9JO2 - chains E and I of the 11 polymer chains in the assembly; structure by electron microscopy, 3.00 A resolution.

== Chain E ==
Protein: Histone H3
Source organism: Xenopus laevis
UniProtKB: A0A310TTQ1 (A0A310TTQ1_XENLA); residues 1-135 here correspond to UniProt positions 2-136 (UniProt number = residue number + 1)
Sequence (135 residues; row label = number of the first residue in the row):
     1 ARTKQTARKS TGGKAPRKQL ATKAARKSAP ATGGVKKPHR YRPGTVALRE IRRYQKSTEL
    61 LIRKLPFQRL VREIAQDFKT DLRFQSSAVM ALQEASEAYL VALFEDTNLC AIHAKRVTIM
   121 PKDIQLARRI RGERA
Not modelled in the structure: 1-39, 135

== Chain I ==
Molecule: 146-nt DNA strand
Source organism: Escherichia coli K-12
Sequence (146 nucleotides; row label = number of the first residue in the row):
     2 TCGAGAATCC CGGTGCCGAG GCCGCTCAAT TGGTCGTAGA CAGCTCTAGC ACCGCTTAAA
    62 CGCACGTACG CGCTGTCCCC CGCGTTTTAA CCGCCAAGGG GATTACTCCC TAGTCTCCAG
   122 GCACGTGTCA GATATATACA TCCGAT

== How chain E and chain I interact ==
Pairs across the interface (18; chain E residue first):
  Arg40(E) with DG145(I), sugar contact
  Tyr41(E) with DG145(I), phosphate contact
  Arg42(E) with DA69(I), salt bridge to the phosphate; DG145(I), phosphate contact; DA146(I), salt bridge to the phosphate
  Thr45(E) with DG145(I), hydrogen bond to the phosphate
  Arg72(E) with DC51(I), salt bridge to the phosphate
  Arg83(E) with DC51(I), phosphate contact
  Phe84(E) with DG50(I), phosphate contact; DC51(I), hydrogen bond to the phosphate
  Gln85(E) with DG50(I), phosphate contact
  Ser86(E) with DG50(I), phosphate contact
  Arg116(E) with DG71(I), phosphate contact; DC72(I), phosphate contact
  Val117(E) with DG71(I), hydrogen bond to the phosphate
  Thr118(E) with DG71(I), hydrogen bond to the phosphate
  Met120(E) with DG71(I), phosphate contact; DC72(I), phosphate contact
Interface residues without a listed pair, chain E (15 interface residues in all): Arg63, Lys115
Interface residues without a listed pair, chain I (10 interface residues in all): DA60, DA61, DC144

== Overview ==
Chain E and chain I form an interface of 15 and 10 residues respectively, with 4 hydrogen bonds and 3 salt
bridges. Polar contacts include Thr45(E)-DG145(I), Phe84(E)-DC51(I) and Val117(E)-DG71(I).
Chain E is Histone H3 (Xenopus laevis) and chain I is a 146-nt DNA strand (Escherichia coli K-12); the
structure, Structure of isw1-nucleosome complex in Apo* state, was determined by electron microscopy (same
publication as 9JNT, 9JNU, 9JNV, 9JO5, 9LIU and 9LJ2).
